1FND - chain A; structure by X-ray diffraction, 1.70 A resolution.

== Chain A ==
Name: Ferredoxin-nadp+ reductase
Source organism: Spinacia oleracea
Notes: EC 1.18.1.2
Reference sequence: P00455 (FENR_SPIOL); residues 1-314 here correspond to UniProt positions 56-369 (UniProt number = residue number + 55)
Sequence (314 residues; row label = number of the first residue in the row):
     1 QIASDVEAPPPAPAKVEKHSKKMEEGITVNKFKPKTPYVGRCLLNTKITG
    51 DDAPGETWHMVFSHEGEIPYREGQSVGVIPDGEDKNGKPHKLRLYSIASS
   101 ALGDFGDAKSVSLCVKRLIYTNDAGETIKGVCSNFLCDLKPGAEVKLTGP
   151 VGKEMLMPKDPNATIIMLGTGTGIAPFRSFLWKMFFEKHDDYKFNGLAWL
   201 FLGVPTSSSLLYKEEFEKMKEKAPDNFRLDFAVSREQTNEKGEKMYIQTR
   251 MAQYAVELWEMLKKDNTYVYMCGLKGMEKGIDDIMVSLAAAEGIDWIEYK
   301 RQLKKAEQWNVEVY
Disordered / not traced: 1-18
Curated features (UniProtKB/Swiss-Prot):
  - binding site (FAD): Arg93 to Ser96, Cys114 to Lys116, Tyr120, Val131 to Ser133, Thr172
  - binding site (NADP(+)): Ser96, Lys116, Thr172, Val204, Pro205, Ser234, Arg235, Lys244 to Tyr246, Gly273, Leu274, Glu312
Residues lining bound ligands:
  - adenosine-2'-5'-diphosphate (A2P): Lys116, Thr170, Gly171, Gly203, Val204, Pro205, Ser234, Arg235, Lys244, Tyr246, Ile247, Gln248, Leu274, Gly276, Met277
  - FAD (flavin-adenine dinucleotide): Ser75, Arg93, Leu94, Tyr95, Ser96, Cys114, Val115, Lys116, Leu118, Tyr120, Thr121, Gly130, Val131, Cys132, Ser133, Asn134, Thr172, Ala175, Glu312, Tyr314

== Overview ==
Chain A binds flavin-adenine dinucleotide and adenosine-2'-5'-diphosphate. Curated annotation (UniProt) lists
12 FAD-binding residues and 13 NADP+-binding residues.
Chain A is Ferredoxin-nadp+ reductase (Spinacia oleracea); the structure, Refined crystal structure of spinach
ferredoxin reductase at 1.7 angstroms resolution: oxidized, reduced, and 2'-phospho-5'-amp bound ..., was
determined by X-ray diffraction (same publication as 1FNB and 1FNC).
